PDB entry 6V2N | X-ray diffraction, 1.65 A resolution | chain A

Chain A:
Molecule: Phosphoenolpyruvate carboxykinase (ATP)
Source organism: Escherichia coli
Notes: EC 4.1.1.49
UniProt: A0A400L9R1 (A0A400L9R1_ECOLX); residues 1-540 here = UniProt positions 1-540
Amino-acid sequence (540 residues; numbered 1 to 540; the number before each row is that of its first residue):
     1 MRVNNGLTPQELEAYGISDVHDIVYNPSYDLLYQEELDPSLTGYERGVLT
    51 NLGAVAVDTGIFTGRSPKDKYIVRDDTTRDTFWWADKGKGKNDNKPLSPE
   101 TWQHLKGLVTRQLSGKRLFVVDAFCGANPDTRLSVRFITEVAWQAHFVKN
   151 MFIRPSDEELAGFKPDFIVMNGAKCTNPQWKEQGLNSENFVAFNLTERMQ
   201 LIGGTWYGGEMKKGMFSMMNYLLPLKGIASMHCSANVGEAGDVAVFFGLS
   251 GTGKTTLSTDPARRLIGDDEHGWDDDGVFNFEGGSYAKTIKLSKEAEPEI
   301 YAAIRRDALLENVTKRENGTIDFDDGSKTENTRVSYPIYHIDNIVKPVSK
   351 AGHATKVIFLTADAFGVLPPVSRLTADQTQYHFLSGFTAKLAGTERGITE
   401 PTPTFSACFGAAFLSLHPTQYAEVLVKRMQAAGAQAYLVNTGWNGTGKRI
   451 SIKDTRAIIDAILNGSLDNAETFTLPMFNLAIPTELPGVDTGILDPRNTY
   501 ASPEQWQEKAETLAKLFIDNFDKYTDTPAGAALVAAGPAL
Unresolved in the structure: 1-5, 250-255, 390-400
Differences from the reference sequence: conflict Gly6 (Cys in A0A400L9R1), Ala240 (Lys in A0A400L9R1), Ala262 (Lys in A0A400L9R1), Ser285 (Cys in A0A400L9R1), Ala302 (Asn in A0A400L9R1), Lys315 (Val in A0A400L9R1), Asn318 (Asp in A0A400L9R1), Gly492 (Lys in A0A400L9R1), Ala539 (Lys in A0A400L9R1)
Metal / ion sites: Ca2+ near Asp269 (its only coordinating residue here)

In short:
Chain A is Phosphoenolpyruvate carboxykinase (ATP) (Escherichia coli); the structure, Crystal structure of E.
coli phosphoenolpyruvate carboxykinase mutant Lys254Ser, was determined by X-ray diffraction, deposited
together with 6V2L, 6V2M and 6COM.
